3OXR - chains A and B of the 3 polymer chains in the assembly; structure by X-ray diffraction, 1.70 A resolution.

# Chain A
Name: MHC class I antigen
Organism: Homo sapiens
UniProtKB: Q5MAG5 (Q5MAG5_HUMAN); residues 1-275 here correspond to UniProt positions 25-299 (UniProt number = residue number + 24)
Sequence (275 residues; numbered 1 to 275; the number before each row is that of its first residue):
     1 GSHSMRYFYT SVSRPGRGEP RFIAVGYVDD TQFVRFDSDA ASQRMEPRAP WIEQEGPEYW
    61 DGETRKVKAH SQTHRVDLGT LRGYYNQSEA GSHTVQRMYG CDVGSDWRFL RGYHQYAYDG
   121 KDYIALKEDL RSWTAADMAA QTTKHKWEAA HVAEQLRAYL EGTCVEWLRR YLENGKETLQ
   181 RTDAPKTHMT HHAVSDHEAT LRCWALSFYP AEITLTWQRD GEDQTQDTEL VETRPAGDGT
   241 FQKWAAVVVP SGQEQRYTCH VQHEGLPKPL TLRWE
Cystine bridges: Cys101-Cys164, Cys203-Cys259

# Chain B
Name: Beta-2-microglobulin
Organism: Homo sapiens
UniProtKB: P61769 (B2MG_HUMAN); residues 1-99 here correspond to UniProt positions 21-119 (UniProt number = residue number + 20)
Sequence (100 residues; each row starts with the number of its first residue; numbering starts at 0):
     0 MIQRTPKIQV YSRHPAENGK SNFLNCYVSG FHPSDIEVDL LKNGERIEKV EHSDLSFSKD
    60 WSFYLLYYTE FTPTEKDEYA CRVNHVTLSQ PKIVKWDRDM
Cystine bridges: Cys25-Cys80
Sequence notes: initiating methionine (0)
Swiss-Prot annotation at these positions:
  - modified residue: Gln2 (Pyrrolidone carboxylic acid)
  - glycosylation: Ile1 (N-linked (Glc) (glycation) isoleucine), Lys19 (N-linked (Glc) (glycation) lysine), Lys41 (N-linked (Glc) (glycation) lysine), Lys48 (N-linked (Glc) (glycation) lysine), Lys58 (N-linked (Glc) (glycation) lysine), Lys91 (N-linked (Glc) (glycation) lysine), Lys94 (N-linked (Glc) (glycation) lysine)

# Chain A / chain B interface
Residue-residue contacts - 60 pairs, chain A then chain B:
  Phe8(A) - Ser55(B)
  Phe8(A) - Phe56(B)
  Tyr9(A) - Phe56(B)
  Thr10(A) - Leu54(B)
  Thr10(A) - Phe56(B)
  Thr10(A) - Phe62(B)
  Val12(A) - Ser33(B)
  Val25(A) - Asp53(B)
  Val25(A) - Leu54(B)
  Val25(A) - Ser55(B)
  Tyr27(A) - Ser55(B)
  Tyr27(A) - Tyr63(B)  hydrogen bond
  Gln32(A) - Asp53(B)  hydrogen bond
  Arg35(A) - Asp53(B)  salt bridge
  Arg48(A) - Asp53(B)  salt bridge
  Thr94(A) - Phe62(B)
  Gln96(A) - His31(B)  hydrogen bond
  Gln96(A) - Phe56(B)
  Gln96(A) - Trp60(B)  hydrogen bond (side chain-backbone)
  Gln96(A) - Phe62(B)
  Arg97(A) - Phe56(B)
  Met98(A) - Phe56(B)  hydrophobic
  Gln115(A) - Lys58(B)
  Gln115(A) - Trp60(B)
  Tyr116(A) - Trp60(B)
  Ala117(A) - Trp60(B)
  Asp119(A) - Met0(B)
  Asp119(A) - Ile1(B)  hydrogen bond (backbone-backbone)
  Asp119(A) - His31(B)
  Gly120(A) - Ile1(B)
  Gly120(A) - His31(B)
  Gly120(A) - Trp60(B)
  Lys121(A) - Ile1(B)
  Asp122(A) - Trp60(B)  hydrogen bond
  His192(A) - Asp98(B)  salt bridge
  Arg202(A) - Asp98(B)  hydrogen bond (side chain-backbone)
  Trp204(A) - Asp98(B)
  Trp204(A) - Met99(B)
  Val231(A) - Gln8(B)
  Glu232(A) - Lys6(B)  salt bridge
  Glu232(A) - Gln8(B)  hydrogen bond (backbone-side chain)
  Glu232(A) - Tyr26(B)
  Glu232(A) - Ser28(B)  hydrogen bond
  Thr233(A) - Tyr26(B)
  Arg234(A) - Gln8(B)  hydrogen bond
  Arg234(A) - Tyr10(B)
  Arg234(A) - Met99(B)  hydrogen bond (side chain-backbone)
  Pro235(A) - Tyr10(B)  hydrogen bond (backbone-side chain)
  Pro235(A) - Asn24(B)
  Pro235(A) - Tyr26(B)
  Pro235(A) - Leu65(B)  hydrophobic
  Ala236(A) - Arg12(B)  hydrogen bond (backbone-side chain)
  Ala236(A) - Asn24(B)  hydrogen bond (backbone-side chain)
  Gly237(A) - Arg12(B)  hydrogen bond (backbone-side chain)
  Gly237(A) - Leu65(B)
  Asp238(A) - Arg12(B)
  Gln242(A) - Tyr10(B)
  Gln242(A) - Ser11(B)  hydrogen bond (side chain-backbone)
  Gln242(A) - Arg12(B)  hydrogen bond (side chain-backbone)
  Trp244(A) - Met99(B)  hydrogen bond (side chain-backbone)
Interface residues without a listed pair, chain A (37 interface residues in all): Ile23, Ser92, His93, Leu206
Interface residues without a listed pair, chain B (28 interface residues in all): Arg3, Pro14, Pro32, Asp59, Arg97

# In short
Chain A and chain B form an interface of 37 and 28 residues respectively, with 18 hydrogen bonds and 4 salt
bridges. Polar pairs include Arg35(A)-Asp53(B), Arg48(A)-Asp53(B) and His192(A)-Asp98(B).
Here chain A is MHC class I antigen and chain B is Beta-2-microglobulin, both from Homo sapiens. Entry 3OXR
(Crystal Structure of HLA A*02:06 Bound to HBV Core 18-27) was determined by X-ray diffraction together with
3OX8 and 3OXS from the same study.
